8G74 - chains E and B of the 5 polymer chains in the assembly; structure by electron microscopy, 2.50 A resolution.

Chain E:
Name: Nanosota-3
Organism: Vicugna pacos
Amino-acid sequence (136 residues; numbered 1 to 136; the number before each row is that of its first residue):
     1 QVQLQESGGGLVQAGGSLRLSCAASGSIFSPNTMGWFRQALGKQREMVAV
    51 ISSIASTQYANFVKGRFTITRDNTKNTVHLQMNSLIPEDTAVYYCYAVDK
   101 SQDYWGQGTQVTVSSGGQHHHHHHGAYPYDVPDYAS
Disordered / not traced: 116-136
Cystine bridges: Cys22-Cys95

Chain B:
Name: Spike glycoprotein
Organism: Severe acute respiratory syndrome coronavirus 2
UniProt: P0DTC2 (SPIKE_SARS2); residues 14-1211 here = UniProt positions 14-1211
Amino-acid sequence (1234 residues; numbered 14 to 1247; the number before each row is that of its first residue):
    14 QCVNLTTRTQLPPAYTNSFTRGVYYPDKVFRSSVLHSTQDLFLPFFSNVT
    64 WFHAIHVSGTNGTKRFDNPVLPFNDGVYFASTEKSNIIRGWIFGTTLDSK
   114 TQSLLIVNNATNVVIKVCEFQFCNDPFLGVYYHKNNKSWMESEFRVYSSA
   164 NNCTFEYVSQPFLMDLEGKQGNFKNLREFVFKNIDGYFKIYSKHTPINLV
   214 RDLPQGFSALEPLVDLPIGINITRFQTLLALHRSYLTPGDSSSGWTAGAA
   264 AYYVGYLQPRTFLLKYNENGTITDAVDCALDPLSETKCTLKSFTVEKGIY
   314 QTSNFRVQPTESIVRFPNITNLCPFGEVFNATRFASVYAWNRKRISNCVA
   364 DYSVLYNSASFSTFKCYGVSPTKLNDLCFTNVYADSFVIRGDEVRQIAPG
   414 QTGKIADYNYKLPDDFTGCVIAWNSNNLDSKVGGNYNYLYRLFRKSNLKP
   464 FERDISTEIYQAGSTPCNGVEGFNCYFPLQSYGFQPTNGVGYQPYRVVVL
   514 SFELLHAPATVCGPKKSTNLVKNKCVNFNFNGLTGTGVLTESNKKFLPFQ
   564 QFGRDIADTTDAVRDPQTLEILDITPCSFGGVSVITPGTNTSNQVAVLYQ
   614 GVNCTEVPVAIHADQLTPTWRVYSTGSNVFQTRAGCLIGAEHVNNSYECD
   664 IPIGAGICASYQTQTNSPAGARSVASQSIIAYTMSLGAENSVAYSNNSIA
   714 IPTNFTISVTTEILPVSMTKTSVDCTMYICGDSTECSNLLLQYGSFCTQL
   764 NRALTGIAVEQDKNTQEVFAQVKQIYKTPPIKDFGGFNFSQILPDPSKPS
   814 KRSPIEDLLFNKVTLADAGFIKQYGDCLGDIAARDLICAQKFNGLTVLPP
   864 LLTDEMIAQYTSALLAGTITSGWTFGAGPALQIPFPMQMAYRFNGIGVTQ
   914 NVLYENQKLIANQFNSAIGKIQDSLSSTPSALGKLQDVVNQNAQALNTLV
   964 KQLSSNFGAISSVLNDILSRLDPPEAEVQIDRLITGRLQSLQTYVTQQLI
  1014 RAAEIRASANLAATKMSECVLGQSKRVDFCGKGYHLMSFPQSAPHGVVFL
  1064 HVTYVPAQEKNFTTAPAICHDGKAHFPREGVFVSNGTHWFVTQRNFYEPQ
  1114 IITTDNTFVSGNCDVVIGIVNNTVYDPLQPELDSFKEELDKYFKNHTSPD
  1164 VDLGDISGINASVVNIQKEIDRLNEVAKNLNESLIDLQELGKYEQYIKGS
  1214 GYIPEAPRDGQAYVRKDGEWVLLSTFLGHHHHHH
Disordered / not traced: 181-183, 621-640, 677-688, 828-853, 1148-1247
Construct notes: conflict Gly614 (Asp in P0DTC2), Ala682 (Arg in P0DTC2), Gly683 (Arg in P0DTC2), Pro817 (Phe in P0DTC2), Pro892 (Ala in P0DTC2), Pro899 (Ala in P0DTC2), Pro942 (Ala in P0DTC2), Pro986 (Lys in P0DTC2), Pro987 (Val in P0DTC2); expression tag (1212-1247)
Cystine bridges: Cys15-Cys136, Cys131-Cys166, Cys291-Cys301, Cys336-Cys361, Cys379-Cys432, Cys391-Cys525, Cys480-Cys488, Cys538-Cys590, Cys617-Cys649, Cys662-Cys671, Cys738-Cys760, Cys743-Cys749, Cys1032-Cys1043, Cys1082-Cys1126
Covalently attached groups: N-acetylglucosamine (NAG) linked to Asn234, Asn282, Asn331, Asn343, Asn603, Asn616, Asn657, Asn709, Asn717, Asn801, Asn1074, Asn1098, Asn1134
Curated features (UniProtKB/Swiss-Prot):
  - region: Asn280 to Cys301 (Putative superantigen), Arg403 to Asp405 (Integrin-binding motif), Asn448 to Phe456 (Immunodominant HLA epitope recognized by the CD8+), Pro681, Ala684 (Putative superantigen), Ser816 to Tyr837 (Fusion peptide 1), Lys835 to Phe855 (Fusion peptide 2), Asp1163 to Glu1202 (Heptad repeat 2)
  - site (Cleavage): Arg685, Ser686, Arg815, Ser816
  - glycosylation: Asn17 (N-linked (GlcNAc...) (complex) asparagine), Asn61 (N-linked (GlcNAc...) (hybrid) asparagine), Asn74 (N-linked (GlcNAc...) (complex) asparagine), Asn122 (N-linked (GlcNAc...) (hybrid) asparagine), Asn149 (N-linked (GlcNAc...) (complex) asparagine), Asn165 (N-linked (GlcNAc...) (complex) asparagine), Asn234 (N-linked (GlcNAc...) (high mannose) asparagine), Asn282 (N-linked (GlcNAc...) (complex) asparagine), Thr323 (O-linked (GalNAc) threonine), Ser325 (O-linked (HexNAc...) serine), Asn331 (N-linked (GlcNAc...) (complex) asparagine), Asn343 (N-linked (GlcNAc...) (complex) asparagine), Asn603 (N-linked (GlcNAc...) (hybrid) asparagine), Asn616 (N-linked (GlcNAc...) (complex) asparagine), Asn657 (N-linked (GlcNAc...) (complex) asparagine), Thr676 (O-linked (GlcNAc...) threonine), Thr678 (O-linked (GlcNAc...) threonine), Asn709 (N-linked (GlcNAc...) (high mannose) asparagine), Asn717 (N-linked (GlcNAc...) (hybrid) asparagine), Asn801 (N-linked (GlcNAc...) (hybrid) asparagine) and 6 more in UniProt
  - natural variant: Leu18 (L18F: In strain: Beta/B.1.351, Gamma/P.1 and 1 more), Thr19 (T19I: In strain: Omicron/BQ.1.1, Omicron/XBB.1.5 and 1 more; T19R: In strain: Delta/B.1.617.2, Omicron/BA.2 and 4 more), Thr20 (T20N: In strain: Gamma/P.1), Leu24 to Ala27 (sequence variant, change not given here; In strain: Omicron/BA.2, Omicron/BA.2.12.1 and 6 more), Pro26 (P26S: In strain: Gamma/P.1), Gln52 (Q52H: In strain: Omicron/EG.5.1), Ala67 (A67V: In strain: Eta/B.1.525, Omicron/BA.1), His69 to Val70 (deletion: In strain: Alpha/B.1.1.7, Eta/B.1.525 and 5 more), Gly75 (G75V: In strain: Lambda/C.37), Thr76 (T76I: In strain: Lambda/C.37), Asp80 (D80A: In strain: Beta/B.1.351), Val83 (V83A: In strain: Omicron/XBB.1.5, Omicron/EG.5.1), 80 further natural variant entries in UniProt
  - mutagenesis: His69 to Val70 (Increased incorporation of cleaved spike into virions), Asn121 (N121Q: Partial loss of biliverdin affinity), Arg190 (R190K: Partial loss of biliverdin affinity), Asn234 (N234Q: Increased resistance to neutralizing antibodies), Asn331 (N331Q: Reduced viral infectivity), Asn343 (N343Q: Reduced viral infectivity), Leu452 (L452R: Increased resistance to neutralizing antibodies. Decreases HLA binding to NF9 epitope. Increased binding affinity to human ACE2), Tyr453 (Y453F: Decreased HLA binding to NF9 epitope. Increased binding affinity to human ACE2), Ala475 (A475V: Increased resistance to neutralizing antibodies), Val483 (V483A: Increased resistance to neutralizing antibodies), Glu484 (E484D: Increased replication in human TMEM106B overexpressing cells), Phe490 (F490L: Increased resistance to neutralizing antibodies and human covalescent sera neutralization), 11 further mutagenesis entries in UniProt

Chain E / chain B interface:
Residue-residue contacts (6; chain E residue first):
  Phe29(E) with Thr167(B)
  Ser30(E) with Lys113(B), hydrogen bond (side chain-backbone); Thr114(B); Gln115(B), hydrogen bond (side chain-backbone); Glu132(B), hydrogen bond
  Asn73(E) with Lys113(B)
Other interface residues (no listed pair), chain E (6 interface residues in all): Gly26, Ser27, Pro31
Other interface residues (no listed pair), chain B (7 interface residues in all): Ser112, Asn165

In short:
6 residues of chain E face 7 of chain B across their interface; the contacts include 3 hydrogen bonds. Polar
pairs include Ser30(E)-Lys113(B), Ser30(E)-Gln115(B) and Ser30(E)-Glu132(B). Covalently linked
N-acetylglucosamine: at Asn234(B), Asn282(B), Asn331(B), Asn343(B), Asn603(B) and Asn616(B) and 7 more.
Chain E is Nanosota-3 (Vicugna pacos) and chain B is Spike glycoprotein (Severe acute respiratory syndrome
coronavirus 2); the structure, SARS-CoV-2 spike/Nb3 complex with 1 RBD up and 2 Nb3, was determined by
electron microscopy, deposited together with 8G72, 8G73 and 8G75.
